PDB entry 4JO9 | X-ray diffraction, 2.50 A resolution | chains B and C of the 3 polymer chains in the assembly

[Chain B]
Protein: Nucleoporin p58/p45
Source organism: Homo sapiens
Reference sequence: Q9BVL2 (NUPL1_HUMAN); residues 327-412 here correspond to UniProt positions 341-426 (UniProt number = residue number + 14)
Amino-acid sequence (87 residues; row label = number of the first residue in the row):
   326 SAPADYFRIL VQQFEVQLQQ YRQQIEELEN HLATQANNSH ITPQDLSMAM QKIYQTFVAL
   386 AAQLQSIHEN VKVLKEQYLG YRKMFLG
Disordered / not traced: 326-327
Construct notes: expression tag (326)

[Chain C]
Protein: Nucleoporin p54
Source organism: Homo sapiens
Reference sequence: Q7Z3B4 (NUP54_HUMAN); residues 456-494 here correspond to UniProt positions 453-491 (UniProt number = residue number - 3)
Amino-acid sequence (40 residues; row label = number of the first residue in the row):
   455 SYYIDADLLR EIKQHLKQQQ EGLSHLISII KDDLEDIKLV
Disordered / not traced: 493-494
Construct notes: expression tag (455)

[Interface between chain B and chain C]
Pairs across the interface (14; chain B residue first):
  Ser364(B) with His479(C), hydrogen bond (backbone-side chain); Ile483(C)
  His365(B) with Ile483(C)
  Thr367(B) with Glu475(C); Leu480(C)
  Pro368(B) with Leu470(C); Glu475(C)
  Leu371(B) with Leu470(C), hydrophobic
  Ser372(B) with Leu470(C)
  Gln376(B) with Lys467(C), hydrogen bond
  Tyr379(B) with Ile458(C), hydrophobic
  Phe382(B) with Tyr456(C), hydrophobic
  Val383(B) with Tyr456(C)
  Gln390(B) with Ser455(C), hydrogen bond (side chain-backbone)
Interface residues without a listed pair, chain B (14 interface residues in all): Ile366, Met375, Ala386
Interface residues without a listed pair, chain C (12 interface residues in all): Leu463, Ile466, Gln473

[Overview]
14 residues of chain B and 12 residues of chain C are in contact, with 3 hydrogen bonds. Polar contacts
include Ser364(B)-His479(C), Gln376(B)-Lys467(C) and Gln390(B)-Ser455(C).
Here chain B is Nucleoporin p58/p45 and chain C is Nucleoporin p54, both from Homo sapiens. Entry 4JO9
(Crystal structure of the human Nup49CCS2+3* Nup57CCS3* complex 1:2 stoichiometry) was determined by X-ray
diffraction, deposited together with 4JO7, 5CWS and 5CWW.
